Entry 3W0W (X-ray diffraction, 2.60 A resolution); this record covers chains A and D of the 5 polymer chains in the assembly.

Chain A:
Molecule: HLA class I histocompatibility antigen, A-24 alpha chain
From: Homo sapiens
UniProtKB: P05534 (1A24_HUMAN); residues 1-274 here correspond to UniProt positions 25-298 (UniProt number = residue number + 24)
Chain sequence (291 residues; each row starts with the number of its first residue; numbering starts at 0):
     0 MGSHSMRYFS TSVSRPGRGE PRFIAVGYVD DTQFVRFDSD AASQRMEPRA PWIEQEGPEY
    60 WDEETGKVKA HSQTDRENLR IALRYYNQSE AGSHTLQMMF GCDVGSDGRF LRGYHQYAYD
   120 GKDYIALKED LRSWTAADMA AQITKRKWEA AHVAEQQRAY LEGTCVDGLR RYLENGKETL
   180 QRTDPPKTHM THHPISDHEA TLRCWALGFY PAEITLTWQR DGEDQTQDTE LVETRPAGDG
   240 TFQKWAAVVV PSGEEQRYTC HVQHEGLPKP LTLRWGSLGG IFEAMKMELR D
Disordered / not traced: 0, 280-290
Disulfide bonds: Cys101-Cys164, Cys203-Cys259
Sequence notes: expression tag (0, 275-290)

Chain D:
Molecule: T36-5 TCR alpha chain
From: Homo sapiens
Chain sequence (205 residues; each row starts with the number of its first residue; numbering starts at 0):
     0 MQKEVEQNSG PLSVPEGAIA SLNCTYSDRG SQSFFWYRQY SGKSPELIMS IYSNGDKEDG
    60 RFTAQLNKAS QYVSLLIRDS QPSDSATYLW GTYNQGGKLI FGQGTELSVK PNIQNPDPAV
   120 YQLRDSKSSD KSVCLFTDFD SQTNVSQSKD SDVYITDKCV LDMRSMDFKS NSAVAWSNKS
   180 DFACANAFNN SIIPEDTFFP SPESS
Disordered / not traced: 0
Disulfide bonds: Cys133-Cys183

How chain A and chain D interact:
Residue-residue contacts - 12 pairs, chain A then chain D:
  Glu62(A) - Asn93(D)
  Glu62(A) - Gln94(D)
  Glu62(A) - Gly95(D)
  Lys66(A) - Gln94(D)  hydrogen bond (side chain-backbone)
  Glu154(A) - Tyr51(D)
  Glu154(A) - Ser52(D)  hydrogen bond
  Gln155(A) - Tyr51(D)
  Ala158(A) - Gln31(D)
  Ala158(A) - Tyr51(D)
  Thr163(A) - Gln31(D)  hydrogen bond
  Thr163(A) - Gln94(D)
  Asp166(A) - Arg28(D)  salt bridge
Interface residues without a listed pair, chain A (12 interface residues in all): Glu63, Ala150, His151, Tyr159, Gly162
Interface residues without a listed pair, chain D (8 interface residues in all): Lys67

Summary:
12 residues of chain A face 8 of chain D across their interface; the contacts include 3 hydrogen bonds and 1
salt bridge. Polar contacts include Asp166(A)-Arg28(D), Lys66(A)-Gln94(D) and Glu154(A)-Ser52(D).
Chain A is HLA class I histocompatibility antigen, A-24 alpha chain and chain D is T36-5 TCR alpha chain, both
from Homo sapiens; the structure, The complex between T36-5 TCR and HLA-A24 bound to HIV-1 Nef134-10(2F)
peptide in space group P212121, was determined by X-ray diffraction (same publication as 3VXM, 3VXN, 3VXO,
3VXP, 3VXQ, 3VXR and 3 further entries).
